8TK7 - chains B and C of the 6 polymer chains in the assembly; structure by electron microscopy, 2.53 A resolution.

[Chain B (and C)]
Protein: Type 1 encapsulin shell protein EncA
Source organism: Myxococcus xanthus DK 1622
Notes: chain C of this document is another copy of the same molecule, construct and numbering; everything in this record applies to it too
UniProt: Q1D6H4 (ENCAP_MYXXD); residues 0-286 here correspond to UniProt positions 1-287 (UniProt number = residue number + 1)
Chain sequence (287 residues; numbered 0 to 286; the number before each row is that of its first residue; numbering starts at 0):
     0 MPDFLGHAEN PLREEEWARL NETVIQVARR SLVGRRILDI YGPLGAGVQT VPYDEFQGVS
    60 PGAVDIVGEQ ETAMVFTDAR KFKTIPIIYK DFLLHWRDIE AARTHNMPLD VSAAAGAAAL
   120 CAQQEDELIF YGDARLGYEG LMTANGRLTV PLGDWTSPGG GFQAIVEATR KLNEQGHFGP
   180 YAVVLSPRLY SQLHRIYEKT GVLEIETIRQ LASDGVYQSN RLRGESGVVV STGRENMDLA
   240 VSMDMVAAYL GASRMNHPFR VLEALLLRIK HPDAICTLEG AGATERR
Disordered / not traced: 0, 278-286

[Interface between chain B and chain C]
Contacting residue pairs (49):
  Gln25(B) - Glu234(C)
  Arg29(B) - Phe177(C)  hydrogen bond (side chain-backbone)
  Arg29(B) - Gly178(C)
  Arg29(B) - Ser230(C)  hydrogen bond
  Arg29(B) - Thr231(C)  hydrogen bond (side chain-backbone)
  Arg29(B) - Glu234(C)  salt bridge
  Pro85(B) - Val63(C)  hydrophobic
  Pro85(B) - Asp64(C)
  Ile86(B) - Ala62(C)
  Ile86(B) - Val63(C)
  Ile86(B) - Asp64(C)  hydrogen bond (backbone-backbone)
  Ile87(B) - Ala62(C)
  Tyr88(B) - Gly61(C)
  Tyr88(B) - Ala62(C)  hydrogen bond (backbone-backbone)
  Tyr88(B) - Gly67(C)
  Tyr88(B) - Glu68(C)
  Tyr88(B) - Gln69(C)  hydrogen bond (side chain-backbone)
  Lys89(B) - Ser59(C)  hydrogen bond
  Lys89(B) - Pro60(C)
  Lys89(B) - Ala72(C)  hydrogen bond (side chain-backbone)
  Asp90(B) - Met73(C)
  Asp90(B) - Val74(C)  hydrogen bond (backbone-backbone)
  Phe91(B) - Met73(C)
  Phe91(B) - Val74(C)
  Leu92(B) - Met73(C)  hydrophobic
  Leu92(B) - Val74(C)  hydrogen bond (backbone-backbone)
  Leu92(B) - Phe75(C)  hydrophobic
  Asp97(B) - Arg79(C)  salt bridge
  Pro107(B) - Tyr40(C)  hydrogen bond (backbone-side chain)
  Ser111(B) - Lys269(C)
  Ala112(B) - Val74(C)
  Leu119(B) - Ser59(C)
  Gln123(B) - Gly61(C)
  Asp132(B) - Val63(C)
  Arg134(B) - Val63(C)
  Arg134(B) - Asp64(C)  salt bridge
  Arg134(B) - Gln69(C)
  Pro186(B) - Glu173(C)
  Ser190(B) - Arg169(C)
  His193(B) - Phe161(C)
  His193(B) - Gln162(C)
  Ile195(B) - Tyr196(C)  hydrophobic
  Gly200(B) - Glu197(C)
  Gly200(B) - Lys198(C)
  Leu202(B) - Glu197(C)
  Gln217(B) - Asn172(C)
  Asn219(B) - Asn172(C)
  Pro257(B) - Met73(C)  hydrophobic
  Arg259(B) - Gly67(C)
Interface residues without a listed pair, chain B (37 interface residues in all): Ser30, Thr83, Met106, Asp109, Ala114, Ala116, Leu135, Val201, Glu205
Interface residues without a listed pair, chain C (43 interface residues in all): Leu43, Asp53, Phe55, Val58, Ile65, Thr71, Val165, Glu166, Gly175, Pro179, Thr199, Leu210, Gly232, Arg267

[Summary]
Chain B and chain C form an interface of 37 and 43 residues respectively, with 11 hydrogen bonds and 3 salt
bridges. Polar pairs include Arg29(B)-Glu234(C), Asp97(B)-Arg79(C) and Arg134(B)-Asp64(C).
Both chains are Type 1 encapsulin shell protein EncA (Myxococcus xanthus DK 1622). Entry 8TK7 (Myxococcus
xanthus EncA protein shell with compartmentalized SNAP-tag cargo protein) was determined by electron
microscopy.
